PDB entry 6ONI | X-ray diffraction, 1.80 A resolution | chains B and D

== Chain B ==
Name: Peroxisome proliferator-activated receptor gamma
Source organism: Homo sapiens
UniProtKB: P37231 (PPARG_HUMAN); residues 203-477 here correspond to UniProt positions 231-505 (UniProt number = residue number + 28)
Sequence (275 residues; row label = number of the first residue in the row):
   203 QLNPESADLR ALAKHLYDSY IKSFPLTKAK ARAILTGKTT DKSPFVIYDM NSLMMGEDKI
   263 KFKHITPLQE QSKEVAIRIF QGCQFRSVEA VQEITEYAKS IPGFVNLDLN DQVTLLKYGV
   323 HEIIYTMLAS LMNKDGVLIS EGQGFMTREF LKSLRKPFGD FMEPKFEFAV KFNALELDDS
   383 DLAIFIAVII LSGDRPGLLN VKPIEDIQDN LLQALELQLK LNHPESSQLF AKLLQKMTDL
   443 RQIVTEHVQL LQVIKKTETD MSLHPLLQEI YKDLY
Not modelled in the structure: 261-274
Curated features (UniProtKB/Swiss-Prot):
  - motif: P467 to D475 (9aaTAD)
  - binding site (rosiglitazone): Q286 to S289, H323, H449, Y473
  - cross-link: K224 (Glycyl lysine isopeptide (Lys-Gly) (interchain with G-Cter in ubiquitin))
Covalent attachments: 2-chloro-5-nitro-N-(pyridin-4-yl)benzamide (EEY) linked to C285
Residues lining bound ligands: 2-chloro-5-nitro-N-(pyridin-4-yl)benzamide (EEY): I281, F282, Q286, H323, Y327, F363, M364, K367, V446, H449, L452, Y473, L476, Y477
What the authors report for this chain:
  - conformationally variable residues (helix shift): E276 to R288, E471
  - binding site for 2-chloro-5-nitro-N-(pyridin-4-yl)benzamide: H323, M364, K367, H449, Y477
  - contacts within the chain: R288-E471 (hydrogen bond), R288-D475 (hydrogen bond), Y327-Y477, S342-D475 (hydrogen bond), M364-Y477
  - binding site for 2-chloro-5-nitro-N-(pyridin-4-yl)benzamide: C285 (citing earlier work)
  - mutagenesis - Y327A, K367A: abolished binding to 2-chloro-5-nitro-N-(pyridin-4-yl)benzamide
  - mutagenesis - M364A: decreased binding to NCoR ID2 peptide
  - mutagenesis - R288A, M364A: abolished binding to NCoR RID
  - mutagenesis - Y477A: unchanged binding to 2-chloro-5-nitro-N-(pyridin-4-yl)benzamide
  - mutagenesis - H323A, Y327A, M364A, K367A, T461*, L476*, Y477A: abolished signaling in response to 2-chloro-5-nitro-N-(pyridin-4-yl)benzamide
  - mutagenesis - L476*, Y477A: abolished binding to T0070907
  - mutagenesis - M364A: decreased binding to NCOR isoform c (chain D)
  - mutagenesis - H323A, Y327A, M364A, K367A, T461*, L476*, Y477A: abolished signaling in response to T0070907

== Chain D ==
Name: NCOR isoform c
Source organism: Homo sapiens
UniProtKB: Q86YY1 (Q86YY1_HUMAN); residues 2256-2278 here correspond to UniProt positions 776-798 (UniProt number = residue number - 1480)
Sequence (23 residues; each row starts with the number of its first residue):
  2256 DPASNLGLED IIRKALMGSF DDK
Not modelled in the structure: 2256-2259, 2273-2278

== How chain B and chain D interact ==
Residue-residue contacts (17; chain B residue first):
  Q286(B) with N2260(D)
  V293(B) with I2266(D), hydrophobic; I2267(D), hydrophobic
  T297(B) with A2270(D); L2271(D)
  K301(B) with A2270(D), hydrogen bond (side chain-backbone); L2271(D)
  L311(B) with L2271(D), hydrophobic
  N312(B) with R2268(D), hydrogen bond
  Q314(B) with L2271(D)
  V315(B) with R2268(D); L2271(D), hydrophobic
  L318(B) with I2267(D)
  K319(B) with L2263(D); E2264(D), salt bridge; I2267(D)
  H323(B) with L2263(D)
Other interface residues (no listed pair), chain B (16 interface residues in all): V290, Q294, E298, F306, V322
Other interface residues (no listed pair), chain D (9 interface residues in all): M2272
The authors on this interface:
  - interface residues, chain B: Q286(B), Q294(B), K301(B), N312(B), Q314(B), K319(B)
  - hot spots on chain B (mutagenesis) - K301A: decreased binding to NCOR isoform c (chain D)

== Summary ==
The interface between chain B and chain D involves 16 residues on one side and 9 on the other; the contacts
include 2 hydrogen bonds and 1 salt bridge. Polar pairs include K319(B)-E2264(D), K301(B)-A2270(D) and
N312(B)-R2268(D). From the paper: a binding site for 2-chloro-5-nitro-N-(pyridin-4-yl)benzamide at H323(B),
M364(B) and K367(B) among others; H323A, Y327A and M364A of chain B, among others, abolish signaling in
response to 2-chloro-5-nitro-N-(pyridin-4-yl)benzamide; 9 substitutions were tested in all.
Here chain B is Peroxisome proliferator-activated receptor gamma and chain D is NCOR isoform c, both from Homo
sapiens. Entry 6ONI (Crystal structure of PPARgamma ligand binding domain in complex with N-CoR peptide and
inverse agonist T0070907) was determined by X-ray diffraction (same publication as 6ONJ and 6PDZ).
